8UK4 - chains A and T of the 3 polymer chains in the assembly; structure by X-ray diffraction, 3.02 A resolution.

== Chain A ==
Name: DNA polymerase eta
Source organism: Homo sapiens
Notes: EC 2.7.7.7
UniProtKB: Q9Y253 (POLH_HUMAN); residue numbers follow UniProt; this construct covers 1-432
Chain sequence (435 residues; each row starts with the number of its first residue; numbers below 1 keep their minus sign (Gly-2 is residue -2)):
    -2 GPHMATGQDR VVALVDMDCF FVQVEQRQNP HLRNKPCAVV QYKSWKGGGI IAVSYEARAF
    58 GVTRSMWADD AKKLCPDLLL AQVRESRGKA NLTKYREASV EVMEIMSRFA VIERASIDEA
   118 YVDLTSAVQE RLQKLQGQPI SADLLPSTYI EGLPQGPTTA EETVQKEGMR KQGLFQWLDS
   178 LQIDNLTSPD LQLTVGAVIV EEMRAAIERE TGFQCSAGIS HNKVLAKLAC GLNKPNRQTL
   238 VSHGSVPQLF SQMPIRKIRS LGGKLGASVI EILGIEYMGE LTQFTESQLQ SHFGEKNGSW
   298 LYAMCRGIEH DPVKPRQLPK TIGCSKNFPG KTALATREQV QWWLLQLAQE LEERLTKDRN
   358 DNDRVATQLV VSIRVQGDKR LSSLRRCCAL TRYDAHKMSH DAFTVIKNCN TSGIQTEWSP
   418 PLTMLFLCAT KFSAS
Not modelled in the structure: -2 to 1, 155-159
Construct notes: expression tag (-2 to 0)
Curated features (UniProtKB/Swiss-Prot):
  - binding site (Mg(2+)): Asp13, Met14, Asp115, Glu116
  - binding site (Mn(2+)): Asp13, Met14, Asp115, Glu116
  - binding site (a 2'-deoxyribonucleoside 5'-triphosphate): Arg61
  - natural variant: Val37 (deletion: In XPV), Leu75 (deletion: In XPV), Arg93 (R93P: In XPV), Arg111 (R111H: In XPV), Thr122 (T122P: In XPV), Gly153 (G153D: In a breast cancer sample), Thr191 (T191P: In XPV), Gly263 (G263V: In XPV), Val266 (V266D: In XPV), Gly295 (G295R: In XPV), Arg361 (R361S: In XPV)
  - mutagenesis: Tyr52 (Y52A/F: Reduces DNA polymerase activity; Y52E: Reduces DNA polymerase activity. Increases fidelity of replication and reduces translesion bypass), Arg61 (R61A: Reduces enzymatic activity by two-thirds), Ser62 (S62G: Increased DNA polymerase activity and translesion bypass compared to wild-type), Ala68 (A68S/V: Severe reduction in thymine dimer translesion bypass), Asn324 to Pro326 (Reduces binding to chromatin and to monoubiquitinated PCNA. Abolishes binding to monoubiquitinated PCNA; when associated with 705-E--H-713 Del)
Ion coordination: Mg2+: Asp13, Met14, Asp115 (together with 1FZ)
Residues lining bound ligands: 1FZ (5'-O-[(R)-hydroxy{[(R)-hydroxy(phosphonooxy)phosphoryl]amino}phosphoryl]thymidine): Asp13, Met14, Asp15, Cys16, Phe17, Phe18, Gln38, Ile48, Ala49, Tyr52, Arg55, Arg61, Ile114, Asp115, Glu116, Lys231
Reported in the primary citation:
  - binding site for 1FZ: Tyr52, Arg55
  - Mg2+ coordination: Asp13, Met14, Asp115
  - conformationally variable residues (order/disorder transition): Gln38, Arg61

== Chain T ==
Molecule: 12-nt DNA strand
Sequence (12 nucleotides; each row starts with the number of its first residue):
     1 CATXATGACG CT
Modified residues: XB9 (N-carbamoyl-2-deoxy-5-O-phosphono-beta-D-erythro-pentofuranosylamine) at position 4

== How chain A and chain T interact ==
Residue-residue contacts (38):
  Gln38(A) - XB9_4(T)  sugar contact
  Tyr39(A) - DA5(T)  hydrogen bond to the phosphate
  Trp42(A) - DA2(T)  stacking on the base
  Arg61(A) - XB9_4(T)  base contact
  Ser62(A) - DT3(T)  sugar contact
  Trp64(A) - DA2(T)  phosphate contact
  Trp64(A) - DT3(T)  sugar contact
  Lys86(A) - DA5(T)  phosphate contact
  Lys86(A) - DT6(T)  salt bridge to the phosphate
  Ala87(A) - DA5(T)  sugar contact
  Ala87(A) - DT6(T)  phosphate contact
  Arg93(A) - DT6(T)  salt bridge to the phosphate
  Lys311(A) - DC9(T)  salt bridge to the phosphate
  Arg313(A) - DA8(T)  salt bridge to the phosphate
  Arg313(A) - DC9(T)  salt bridge to the phosphate
  Pro316(A) - DG7(T)  phosphate contact
  Pro316(A) - DA8(T)  phosphate contact
  Lys317(A) - DA8(T)  hydrogen bond to the phosphate
  Lys317(A) - DC9(T)  salt bridge to the phosphate
  Thr318(A) - DG7(T)  sugar contact
  Thr318(A) - DA8(T)  hydrogen bond to the phosphate
  Ile319(A) - DG7(T)  phosphate contact
  Gly320(A) - DT6(T)  sugar contact
  Gly320(A) - DG7(T)  hydrogen bond to the phosphate
  Cys321(A) - DT6(T)  phosphate contact
  Ser322(A) - DA5(T)  sugar contact
  Ser322(A) - DT6(T)  hydrogen bond to the phosphate
  Lys323(A) - DA5(T)  salt bridge to the phosphate
  Asn324(A) - XB9_4(T)  hydrogen bond to the phosphate
  Asn324(A) - DA5(T)  hydrogen bond to the phosphate
  Pro326(A) - DC1(T)  phosphate contact
  Pro326(A) - DA2(T)  phosphate contact
  Gly327(A) - DC1(T)  phosphate contact
  Gly327(A) - DA2(T)  phosphate contact
  Thr329(A) - DA2(T)  base contact
  Arg351(A) - DG7(T)  salt bridge to the phosphate
  Leu378(A) - DT6(T)  base contact
  Met421(A) - DT6(T)  base contact
Other interface residues (no listed pair), chain A (30 interface residues in all): Ile48, Leu89, Glu347, Phe423

== Overview ==
30 residues of chain A and 9 residues of chain T are in contact; the contacts include 7 hydrogen bonds, 8 salt
bridges and 1 aromatic stacking contact. Polar contacts include Tyr39(A)-DA5(T), Lys317(A)-DA8(T) and
Thr318(A)-DA8(T). The paper reports a binding site for 1FZ at Tyr52(A) and Arg55(A); Mg2+ coordination by
Asp13(A), Met14(A) and Asp115(A).
Chain A is DNA polymerase eta (Homo sapiens) and chain T is a 12-nt DNA strand; the structure, Crystal
structure of human polymerase eta with incoming dTMPnPP nucleotide opposite urea lesion, was determined by
X-ray diffraction together with 8UJT, 8UJV and 8UJX from the same study.
